PDB entry 7JSN | electron microscopy, 3.20 A resolution | chains A and C of the 6 polymer chains in the assembly

# Chain A
Molecule: Rod cGMP-specific 3', 5'-cyclic phosphodiesterase subunit alpha
From: Bos taurus
Notes: EC 3.1.4.35
UniProt: P11541 (PDE6A_BOVIN); numbering as in UniProt (aligned over 1-859)
Sequence (859 residues; numbered 1 to 859; the number before each row is that of its first residue):
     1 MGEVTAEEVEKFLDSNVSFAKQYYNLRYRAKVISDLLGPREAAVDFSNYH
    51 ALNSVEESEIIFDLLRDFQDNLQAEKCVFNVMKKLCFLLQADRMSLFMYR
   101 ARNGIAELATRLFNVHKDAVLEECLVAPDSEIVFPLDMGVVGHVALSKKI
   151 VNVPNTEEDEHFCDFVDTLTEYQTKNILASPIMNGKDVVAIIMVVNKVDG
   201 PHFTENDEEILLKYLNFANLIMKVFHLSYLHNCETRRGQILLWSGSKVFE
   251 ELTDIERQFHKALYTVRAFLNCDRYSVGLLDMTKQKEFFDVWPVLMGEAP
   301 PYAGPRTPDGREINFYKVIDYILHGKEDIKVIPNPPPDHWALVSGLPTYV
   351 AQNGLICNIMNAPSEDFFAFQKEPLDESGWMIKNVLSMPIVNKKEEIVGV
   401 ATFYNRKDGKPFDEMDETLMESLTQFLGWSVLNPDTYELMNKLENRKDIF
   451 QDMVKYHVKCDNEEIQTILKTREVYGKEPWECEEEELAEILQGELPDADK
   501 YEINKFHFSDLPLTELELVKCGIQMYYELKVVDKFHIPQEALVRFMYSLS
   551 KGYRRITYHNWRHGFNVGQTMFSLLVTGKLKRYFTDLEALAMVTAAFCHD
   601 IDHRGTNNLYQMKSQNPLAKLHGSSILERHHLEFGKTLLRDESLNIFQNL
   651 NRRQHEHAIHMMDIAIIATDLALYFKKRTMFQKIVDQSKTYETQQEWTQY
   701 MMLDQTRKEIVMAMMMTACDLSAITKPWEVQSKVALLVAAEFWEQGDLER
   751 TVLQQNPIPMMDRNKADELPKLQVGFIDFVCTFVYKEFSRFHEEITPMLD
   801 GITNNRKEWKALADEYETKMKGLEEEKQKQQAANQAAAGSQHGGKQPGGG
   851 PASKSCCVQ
Disordered / not traced: 1-7, 828-859
Residues lining bound ligands:
  - guanosine-3',5'-monophosphate (35G): R93, M94, S95, F113, N114, F134, G139, V140, V141, F162, C163, V166, D167, T170, Y172, T174, I177, M193, V195
  - Mg2+ (MG): D600, E628, H631
  - vardenafil, levitra (VDN; 2-{2-ethoxy-5-[(4-ethylpiperazin-1-yl)sulfonyl]phenyl}-5-methyl-7-propylimidazo[5,1-f][1,2,4]triazin-4(1h)-one): Y558, L671, L721, A723, A735, V738, A739, F742, M760, L769, L772, Q773, F776
  - Zn2+ (ZN): H563, H599, D600, D720
UniProt features mapped onto this chain:
  - active site: H559 (Proton donor)
  - binding site (a divalent metal cation): H563, H599, D600, D720
  - modified residue: G2 (N-acetylglycine), C856 (Cysteine methyl ester)
  - lipidation: C856 (S-farnesyl cysteine)

# Chain C
Molecule: Retinal rod rhodopsin-sensitive cGMP 3', 5'-cyclic phosphodiesterase subunit gamma
From: Bos taurus
Notes: EC 3.1.4.35
UniProt: P04972 (CNRG_BOVIN); residues 1-87 here = UniProt positions 1-87
Sequence (87 residues; numbered 1 to 87; the number before each row is that of its first residue):
     1 MNLEPPKAEIRSATRVMGGPVTPRKGPPKFKQRQTRQFKSKPPKKGVQGF
    51 GDDIPGMEGLGTDITVICPWEAFNHLELHELAQYGII
Disordered / not traced: 1-9, 81-87
UniProt features mapped onto this chain:
  - modified residue: M1 (N-acetylmethionine)

# Interface between chain A and chain C
Contacting residue pairs (33; chain A residue first):
  N103(A) - K29(C)
  F113(A) - A13(C)
  F113(A) - T14(C)
  N114(A) - A13(C)
  E123(A) - A13(C)
  D129(A) - G19(C)
  S130(A) - T14(C)  hydrogen bond (backbone-side chain)
  S130(A) - V16(C)
  E131(A) - P20(C)
  E131(A) - V21(C)
  I132(A) - V21(C)
  V133(A) - V21(C)  hydrogen bond (backbone-backbone)
  V133(A) - T22(C)
  V133(A) - P23(C)
  D137(A) - R24(C)  salt bridge
  M138(A) - P23(C)  hydrophobic
  M138(A) - R24(C)
  F165(A) - T22(C)
  F165(A) - P23(C)
  L169(A) - R15(C)
  E171(A) - R15(C)  salt bridge
  N184(A) - G49(C)
  N184(A) - F50(C)
  G354(A) - R33(C)
  L355(A) - K31(C)
  L355(A) - Q32(C)
  I356(A) - F30(C)
  I356(A) - K31(C)  hydrogen bond (backbone-backbone)
  C357(A) - F30(C)  hydrophobic
  V391(A) - R33(C)
  E417(A) - K31(C)  salt bridge
  Q425(A) - Q34(C)
  Q425(A) - Q37(C)
Interface residues without a listed pair, chain A (40 interface residues in all): I105, V126, F134, P135, T170, G185, K223, V224, L227, Y349, N358, M360, N361, E365, D366, F368, P389, E421
Interface residues without a listed pair, chain C (25 interface residues in all): G18, K25, P28, V47, Q48, G51

# Summary
Chain A and chain C form an interface of 40 and 25 residues respectively; the contacts include 3 hydrogen
bonds and 3 salt bridges. Among the polar pairs are D137(A)-R24(C), E171(A)-R15(C) and E417(A)-K31(C). Chain A
binds Zn2+, Mg2+, vardenafil, levitra and guanosine-3',5'-monophosphate.
Here chain A is Rod cGMP-specific 3', 5'-cyclic phosphodiesterase subunit alpha and chain C is Retinal rod
rhodopsin-sensitive cGMP 3', 5'-cyclic phosphodiesterase subunit gamma, both from Bos taurus. Entry 7JSN
(Structure of the Visual Signaling Complex between Transducin and Phosphodiesterase 6) was determined by
electron microscopy.
